1SI3 - chains B and A; structure by X-ray diffraction, 2.60 A resolution.

# Chain B
Molecule: 9-nt RNA strand
Sequence (9 nucleotides; row label = number of the first residue in the row):
   401 CGUGACUCU

# Chain A
Protein: Eukaryotic translation initiation factor 2C 1
From: Homo sapiens
Notes: fragment: PAZ domain (residues 225-369)
Reference sequence: Q9UL18 (I2C1_HUMAN); residue numbers follow UniProt; this construct covers 225-369
Sequence (149 residues; row label = number of the first residue in the row):
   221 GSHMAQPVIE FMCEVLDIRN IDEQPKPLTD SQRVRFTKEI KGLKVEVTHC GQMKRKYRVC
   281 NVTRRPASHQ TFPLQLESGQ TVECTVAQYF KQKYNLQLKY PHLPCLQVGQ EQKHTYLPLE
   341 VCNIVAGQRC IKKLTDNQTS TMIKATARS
Unresolved in the structure: 221-223, 296-301, 350-369
Differences from the reference sequence: cloning artifact (221-224); modified residue (232, 273, 362)
Modified / non-standard residues: Mse224, Mse232, Mse273 (selenomethionine; parent Met); Mse362 (selenomethionine)
Swiss-Prot annotation at these positions:
  - region: Tyr309 to Tyr314 (Interaction with guide RNA)
Reported in the primary citation:
  - binding site for the 9-nt RNA strand (chain B): Lys264, His269, Mse273, Arg275, Tyr277, Arg278, Phe292, Tyr309, Lys313, Tyr314, Lys333, Thr335, Tyr336, Leu337
  - contacts within the chain: Gly262-Arg278
  - mutagenesis - R278A (17-fold): decreased binding to the 9-nt RNA strand (chain B)
  - mutagenesis - M273A: unchanged binding to the 9-nt RNA strand (chain B)

# Interface between chain B and chain A
Residue-residue contacts (28; chain B residue first):
  C401(B) - Gln348(A)  sugar contact
  C401(B) - Arg349(A)  phosphate contact
  G402(B) - Gly347(A)  phosphate contact
  G402(B) - Gln348(A)  hydrogen bond to the phosphate
  U403(B) - Lys264(A)  salt bridge to the phosphate
  U403(B) - Arg278(A)  salt bridge to the phosphate
  G404(B) - Arg278(A)  salt bridge to the phosphate
  A405(B) - Gln330(A)  phosphate contact
  C406(B) - Arg275(A)  salt bridge to the phosphate
  C406(B) - Lys333(A)  salt bridge to the phosphate
  U407(B) - Mse273(A)  base contact
  U407(B) - Arg275(A)  salt bridge to the phosphate
  C408(B) - Arg275(A)  hydrogen bond to the sugar
  C408(B) - Tyr277(A)  hydrogen bond to the sugar
  C408(B) - Lys313(A)  salt bridge to the phosphate
  C408(B) - Lys333(A)  base contact
  C408(B) - Thr335(A)  sugar contact
  U409(B) - His269(A)  salt bridge to the phosphate
  U409(B) - Phe292(A)  sugar contact
  U409(B) - Val306(A)  phosphate contact
  U409(B) - Tyr309(A)  hydrogen bond to the phosphate
  U409(B) - Phe310(A)  phosphate contact
  U409(B) - Tyr314(A)  hydrogen bond to the phosphate
  U409(B) - Lys333(A)  base contact
  U409(B) - His334(A)  hydrogen bond to the sugar
  U409(B) - Thr335(A)  sugar contact
  U409(B) - Tyr336(A)  hydrogen bond to the sugar
  U409(B) - Leu337(A)  sugar contact
Other interface residues (no listed pair), chain A (23 interface residues in all): Leu294, Gly329

# Summary
9 residues of chain B face 23 of chain A across their interface; the contacts include 7 hydrogen bonds and 8
salt bridges. Polar contacts include C408(B)-Arg275(A), C408(B)-Tyr277(A) and U409(B)-His334(A). The paper
reports a binding site for the 9-nt RNA strand (chain B) at Lys264(A), His269(A) and Mse273(A) among others;
R278A of chain A reduces binding to the 9-nt RNA strand (chain B).
Here chain B is a 9-nt RNA strand and chain A is Eukaryotic translation initiation factor 2C 1 (Homo sapiens).
Entry 1SI3 (Crystal structure of the PAZ domain of human eIF2c1 in complex with a 9-mer siRNA-like duplex) was
determined by X-ray diffraction together with 1SI2 from the same study.
